4D45 - chains A and C of the 4 polymer chains in the assembly; structure by X-ray diffraction, 2.15 A resolution.

[Chain A (and C)]
Protein: Enoyl-[acyl-carrier-protein] reductase [NADPH]
Organism: Staphylococcus aureus SUBSP. aureus N315
Notes: EC 1.3.1.39, 1.3.1.10; chain C of this document is another copy of the same molecule, construct and numbering; everything in this record applies to it too
UniProt: Q7A6D8 (Q7A6D8_STAAN); residue numbers follow UniProt; this construct covers 1-256
Chain sequence (282 residues; each row starts with the number of its first residue; numbers below 1 keep their minus sign (Met-25 is residue -25)):
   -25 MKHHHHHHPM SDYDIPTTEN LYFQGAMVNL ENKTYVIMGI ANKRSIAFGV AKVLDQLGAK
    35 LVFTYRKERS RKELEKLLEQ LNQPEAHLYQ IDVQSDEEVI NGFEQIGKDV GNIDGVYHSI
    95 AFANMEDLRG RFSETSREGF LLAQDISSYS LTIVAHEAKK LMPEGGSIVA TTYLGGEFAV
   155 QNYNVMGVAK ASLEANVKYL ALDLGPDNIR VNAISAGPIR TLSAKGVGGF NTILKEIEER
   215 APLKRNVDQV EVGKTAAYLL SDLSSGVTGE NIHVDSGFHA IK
Unresolved in the structure: -25 to 2
Sequence notes: expression tag (-25 to 0); engineered mutation Val2 (Leu in Q7A6D8)
Residues lining bound ligands:
  - glutamic acid (GLU): Arg103, Ala198, Lys199, Val201, Gly202, Gly203, Phe204, Asn205
  - NADP (J47; 5-bromo-2-(4-chloro-2-hydroxyphenoxy)benzonitrile): Ile94, Ala95, Phe96, Ala97, Leu102, Tyr147, Tyr157, Met160, Lys164, Pro192, Ser197, Ala198, Val201, Phe204
  - NADP (NAP; NADP nicotinamide-adenine-dinucleotide phosphate): Gly13, Ile14, Ala15, Ser19, Ile20, Arg40, Lys41, Ser44, Ile65, Asp66, Val67, Gln68, Ser93, Ile94, Ala95, Phe96, Ile120, Thr145, Thr146, Tyr147, Tyr157, Lys164, Ala190, Gly191, Pro192, Ile193, Thr195, Leu196, Ser197, Ala198, Phe204
Reported in the primary citation:
  - binding site for NADP: Ala97, Tyr157
  - catalytic residues: Tyr147 (proposed by the authors, not directly observed)
  - mutagenesis - Y147F (4-fold), S189A, D249A (>10,000-fold): decreased catalytic activity
  - mutagenesis - Y147F: unchanged binding to TS analogue

[Interface between chain A and chain C]
Pairs across the interface - 26 pairs, chain A then chain C:
  Leu148(A) - Lys256(C)
  Phe152(A) - Phe152(C)  hydrophobic
  Phe152(A) - His253(C)
  Phe152(A) - Ala254(C)
  Phe152(A) - Ile255(C)
  Phe152(A) - Lys256(C)
  Ala153(A) - Ala254(C)  hydrogen bond (backbone-backbone)
  Ala153(A) - Ile255(C)
  Ala153(A) - Lys256(C)  hydrogen bond (backbone-backbone)
  Val154(A) - Lys256(C)
  Glu210(A) - Arg214(C)  salt bridge
  Arg214(A) - Glu210(C)  salt bridge
  Lys218(A) - Gln155(C)
  Phe252(A) - Lys256(C)  hydrogen bond (backbone-side chain)
  His253(A) - Phe152(C)
  Ala254(A) - Phe152(C)
  Ala254(A) - Ala153(C)  hydrogen bond (backbone-backbone)
  Ile255(A) - Phe152(C)
  Ile255(A) - Ala153(C)
  Ile255(A) - Lys256(C)  hydrogen bond (backbone-side chain)
  Lys256(A) - Leu148(C)
  Lys256(A) - Phe152(C)
  Lys256(A) - Ala153(C)  hydrogen bond (backbone-backbone)
  Lys256(A) - Val154(C)
  Lys256(A) - Phe252(C)  hydrogen bond (side chain-backbone)
  Lys256(A) - Ile255(C)  hydrogen bond (side chain-backbone)
Interface residues without a listed pair, chain A (13 interface residues in all): Gln155
Interface residues without a listed pair, chain C (13 interface residues in all): Lys218

[Overview]
The chain A/chain C interface involves 13 residues from each chain; the contacts include 8 hydrogen bonds and
2 salt bridges. Polar pairs include Glu210(A)-Arg214(C), Phe252(A)-Lys256(C) and Ile255(A)-Lys256(C). Chain A
binds glutamic acid and NADP. From the paper: the catalytic residue Tyr147(A); Y147F, S189A and D249A of chain
A reduce catalytic activity.
Both chains are Enoyl-[acyl-carrier-protein] reductase [NADPH] (Staphylococcus aureus SUBSP. aureus N315).
Entry 4D45 (Crystal structure of S. aureus FabI in complex with NADP and 5-bromo-
2-(4-chloro-2-hydroxyphenoxy)benzonitrile) was determined by X-ray diffraction together with 4D41, 4D42, 4D43,
4D44 and 4D46 from the same study.
